6XSQ - chain A; structure by X-ray diffraction, 2.30 A resolution.

== Chain A ==
Molecule: Thiol:disulfide interchange protein DsbA
From: Escherichia coli (strain K12)
Reference sequence: P0AEG4 (DSBA_ECOLI); residues 1-189 here correspond to UniProt positions 20-208 (UniProt number = residue number + 19)
Sequence (189 residues; each row starts with the number of its first residue):
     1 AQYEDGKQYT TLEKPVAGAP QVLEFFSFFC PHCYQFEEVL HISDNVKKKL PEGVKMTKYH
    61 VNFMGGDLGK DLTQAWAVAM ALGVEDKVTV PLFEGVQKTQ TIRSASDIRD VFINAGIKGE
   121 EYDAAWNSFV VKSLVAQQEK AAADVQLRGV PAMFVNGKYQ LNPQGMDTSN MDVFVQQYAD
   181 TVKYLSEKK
Disordered / not traced: 189
Disulfides: Cys30-Cys33
Small-molecule neighbours: VE7 ([6-(3-methoxyphenyl)-2-(4-methoxyphenyl)-1-benzofuran-3-yl]acetic acid): His32, Gln35, Phe36, Val39, Leu40, Gly149, Val150, Pro151, Pro163, Gln164, Thr168, Asn170, Met171, Phe174

== In short ==
Bound to chain A: compound VE7.
Chain A is Thiol:disulfide interchange protein DsbA (Escherichia coli (strain K12)); the structure, Crystal
structure of E.coli DsbA in complex with 2-(6-(3-methoxyphenyl)-2-(4-methoxyphenyl)benzofuran-3-yl)acetic
acid, was determined by X-ray diffraction (same publication as 6XSP, 6XT3, 7L76, 7L7C and 7LHP).
